Entry 7T0V (electron microscopy, 3.67 A resolution); this record covers chains E and F of the 7 polymer chains in the assembly.

[Chain E (and F)]
Molecule: Rix7
Source organism: Chaetomium thermophilum
Notes: chain F of this document is another copy of the same molecule, construct and numbering; everything in this record applies to it too
UniProtKB: G0RZG1 (G0RZG1_CHATD); numbering as in UniProt (aligned over 1-802)
Amino-acid sequence (813 residues; row label = number of the first residue in the row):
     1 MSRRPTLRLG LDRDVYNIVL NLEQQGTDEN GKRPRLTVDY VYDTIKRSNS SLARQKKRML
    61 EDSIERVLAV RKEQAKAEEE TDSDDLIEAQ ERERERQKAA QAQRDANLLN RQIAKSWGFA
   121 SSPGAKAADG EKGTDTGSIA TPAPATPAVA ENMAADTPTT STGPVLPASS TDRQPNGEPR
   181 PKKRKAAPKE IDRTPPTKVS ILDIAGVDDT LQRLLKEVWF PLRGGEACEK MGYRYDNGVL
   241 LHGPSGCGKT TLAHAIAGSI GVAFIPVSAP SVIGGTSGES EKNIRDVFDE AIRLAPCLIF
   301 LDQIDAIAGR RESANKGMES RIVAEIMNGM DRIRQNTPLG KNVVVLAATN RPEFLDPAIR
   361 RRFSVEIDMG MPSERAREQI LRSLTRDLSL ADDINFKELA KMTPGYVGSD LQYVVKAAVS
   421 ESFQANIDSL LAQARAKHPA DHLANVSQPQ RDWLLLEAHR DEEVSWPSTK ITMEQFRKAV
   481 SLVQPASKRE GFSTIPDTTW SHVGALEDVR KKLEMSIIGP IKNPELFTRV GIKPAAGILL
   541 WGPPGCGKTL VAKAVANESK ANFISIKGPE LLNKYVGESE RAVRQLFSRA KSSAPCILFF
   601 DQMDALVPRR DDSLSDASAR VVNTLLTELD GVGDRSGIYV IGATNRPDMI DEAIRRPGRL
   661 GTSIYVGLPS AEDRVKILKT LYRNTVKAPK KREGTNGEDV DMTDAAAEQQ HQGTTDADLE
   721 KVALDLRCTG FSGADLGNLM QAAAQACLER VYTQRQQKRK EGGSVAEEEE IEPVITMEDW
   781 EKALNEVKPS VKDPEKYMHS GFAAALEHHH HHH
Unresolved in the structure: 1-192, 440-445, 488-492, 632-636, 687-713, 758-772, 791-813 (chain F: 1-192, 440-445, 687-713, 761-768, 791-813)
Construct notes: conflict Gln303 (Glu in G0RZG1), Gln602 (Glu in G0RZG1); expression tag (803-813)
Bound ions: Mg2+: Thr250 (together with ATP)
Small-molecule neighbours:
  - ADP (adenosine-5'-diphosphate): His502, Val503, Gly504, Leu506, Gly545, Cys546, Gly547, Lys548, Thr549, Leu550, Asp601, Ile677, Thr680, Leu681, Gly733, Ala734
  - ATP (adenosine-5'-triphosphate), molecule 1: Asp203, Ile204, Ala205, Val207, Pro244, Ser245, Gly246, Cys247, Gly248, Lys249, Thr250, Thr251, Gln303, Ile380, Ser383, Leu384, Gly408, Ser409, Gln412
  - ATP, molecule 2: Asp331, Arg334, Arg361, Arg362
  - ATP, molecule 3: Asp630, Arg656, Arg659

[Interface between chain E and chain F]
Pairs across the interface (82; chain E residue first):
  Lys198(E) - Gln335(F)
  Lys198(E) - Asn336(F)
  Val199(E) - Gln335(F)
  Pro270(E) - Arg311(F)
  Pro270(E) - Ser320(F)
  Ser271(E) - Arg321(F)
  Ser271(E) - Ala324(F)
  Ile273(E) - Arg321(F)
  Gly274(E) - Arg321(F)
  Asp387(E) - Met231(F)
  Asp387(E) - Gly232(F)
  Leu388(E) - Met231(F)
  Leu388(E) - Gly232(F)
  Leu388(E) - Tyr233(F)  hydrophobic
  Ser409(E) - Arg361(F)
  Gln412(E) - Asp236(F)
  Gln412(E) - Arg334(F)  hydrogen bond
  Tyr413(E) - Arg361(F)  hydrogen bond (side chain-backbone)
  Tyr413(E) - Arg362(F)
  Lys416(E) - Tyr233(F)
  Lys416(E) - Asp236(F)  salt bridge
  Lys416(E) - Asn237(F)
  Val419(E) - Tyr233(F)  hydrophobic
  Val419(E) - Tyr235(F)
  Ser420(E) - Tyr235(F)
  Ser422(E) - Met231(F)
  Phe423(E) - Phe220(F)  hydrophobic
  Phe423(E) - Cys228(F)  hydrophobic
  Phe423(E) - Met231(F)  hydrophobic
  Phe423(E) - Tyr235(F)
  Gln424(E) - Lys216(F)
  Ile427(E) - Leu215(F)  hydrophobic
  Ile427(E) - Phe220(F)  hydrophobic
  Ser447(E) - Asp208(F)  hydrogen bond
  Pro449(E) - Asp208(F)
  Pro449(E) - Gln212(F)
  Gln450(E) - Ile204(F)
  Gln450(E) - Ala205(F)
  Gln450(E) - Gly206(F)
  Gln450(E) - Asp208(F)  hydrogen bond
  Gln450(E) - Leu211(F)
  Asp452(E) - Gln212(F)
  Asp452(E) - Leu215(F)
  Trp453(E) - Ile201(F)
  Trp453(E) - Leu211(F)  hydrogen bond (side chain-backbone)
  Trp453(E) - Leu214(F)
  Trp453(E) - Leu215(F)
  Trp453(E) - Trp219(F)  hydrophobic
  Trp453(E) - Ile256(F)  hydrophobic
  Leu454(E) - Ile201(F)  hydrophobic
  Leu454(E) - Leu202(F)  hydrophobic
  Leu456(E) - Leu215(F)  hydrophobic
  Leu456(E) - Trp219(F)
  Glu457(E) - Ile201(F)
  Glu457(E) - Ser259(F)
  Arg460(E) - Gly258(F)  hydrogen bond (side chain-backbone)
  Arg460(E) - Ser259(F)  hydrogen bond (side chain-backbone)
  Arg460(E) - Ile260(F)
  Trp466(E) - Phe220(F)
  Trp466(E) - Gly224(F)
  Trp466(E) - Ala227(F)  hydrophobic
  Ile471(E) - Met231(F)  hydrophobic
  Lys567(E) - Arg656(F)
  Leu572(E) - Asp612(F)
  Asn573(E) - Asp612(F)
  Tyr575(E) - Ser613(F)  hydrogen bond
  Glu578(E) - Asp612(F)
  Thr685(E) - Gly531(F)
  Gln741(E) - Gly531(F)
  Gln741(E) - Ile532(F)
  Ala744(E) - Val530(F)
  Ala744(E) - Ile532(F)
  Leu748(E) - Met515(F)  hydrophobic
  Leu748(E) - Phe527(F)  hydrophobic
  Leu748(E) - Ile532(F)  hydrophobic
  Tyr752(E) - Glu514(F)  hydrogen bond (side chain-backbone)
  Tyr752(E) - Met515(F)  hydrophobic
  Tyr752(E) - Gly519(F)
  Tyr752(E) - Phe527(F)
  Pro773(E) - Leu526(F)  hydrophobic
  Pro773(E) - Arg529(F)  hydrogen bond (backbone-side chain)
  Ile775(E) - Val530(F)  hydrophobic
Also at the interface, not in a pair above, chain E (55 interface residues in all): Ser245, Ser268, Gly275, Glu279, Lys316, Ser389, Val415, Val446, Ser468, Leu571, Ala582, Gln745, Cys747, Val751
Also at the interface, not in a pair above, chain F (54 interface residues in all): Arg223, Glu226, Lys230, Gly261, Asn315, Gly317, Ser364

[Summary]
55 residues of chain E and 54 residues of chain F are in contact, with 10 hydrogen bonds and 1 salt bridge.
Among the polar pairs are Lys416(E)-Asp236(F), Gln412(E)-Arg334(F) and Tyr413(E)-Arg361(F). Ligands of chain
E: 3 copies of ATP and ADP.
Both chains are Rix7 (Chaetomium thermophilum). Entry 7T0V (CryoEM structure of the crosslinked Rix7
AAA-ATPase) was determined by electron microscopy together with 7SWL and 7T3I from the same study.
